8XWP - chains B and C of the 6 polymer chains in the assembly; structure by electron microscopy, 3.21 A resolution.

# Chain B
Name: Guanine nucleotide-binding protein G(I)/G(S)/G(T) subunit beta-1
Source organism: Homo sapiens
UniProtKB: P62873 (GBB1_HUMAN); numbering as in UniProt (aligned over 2-340)
Sequence (344 residues; each row starts with the number of its first residue; numbers below 1 keep their minus sign (Pro-3 is residue -3)):
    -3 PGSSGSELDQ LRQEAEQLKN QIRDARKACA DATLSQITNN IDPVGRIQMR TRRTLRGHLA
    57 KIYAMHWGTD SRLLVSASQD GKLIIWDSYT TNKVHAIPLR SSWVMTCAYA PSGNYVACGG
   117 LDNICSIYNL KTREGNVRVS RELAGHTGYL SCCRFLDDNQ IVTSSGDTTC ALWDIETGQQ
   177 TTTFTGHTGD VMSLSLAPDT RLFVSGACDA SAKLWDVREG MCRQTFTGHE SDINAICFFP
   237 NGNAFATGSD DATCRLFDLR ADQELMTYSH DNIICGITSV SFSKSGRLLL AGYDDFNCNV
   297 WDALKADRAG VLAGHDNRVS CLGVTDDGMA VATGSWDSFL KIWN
Unresolved in the structure: -3 to 2
Construct notes: expression tag (-3 to 1)
Disulfide bonds: Cys121-Cys149
UniProt features mapped onto this chain:
  - modified residue: Ser2 (N-acetylserine), His266 (Phosphohistidine)
  - natural variant: Leu30 (L30F: In MRD42; uncertain significance), Arg52 (R52G: In MRD42), Gly64 (G64V: In MRD42), Asp76 (D76E: In MRD42; D76G: In MRD42), Gly77 (G77S: In MRD42), Lys78 (K78R: In MRD42), Ile80 (I80N: In MRD42; I80T: In MRD42), His91 (H91R: In MRD42; uncertain significance), Ala92 (A92T: In MRD42), Pro94 (P94S: In MRD42), Leu95 (L95P: In MRD42), Arg96 (R96L: In MRD42), 5 further natural variant entries in UniProt

# Chain C
Name: Guanine nucleotide-binding protein G(I)/G(S)/G(O) subunit gamma-2
Source organism: Homo sapiens
UniProtKB: P59768 (GBG2_HUMAN); residue numbers follow UniProt; this construct covers 1-71
Sequence (71 residues; each row starts with the number of its first residue):
     1 MASNNTASIA QARKLVEQLK MEANIDRIKV SKAAADLMAY CEAHAKEDPL LTPVPASENP
    61 FREKKFFCAI L
Unresolved in the structure: 1-8, 62-71
UniProt features mapped onto this chain:
  - modified residue: Ala2 (N-acetylalanine), Cys68 (Cysteine methyl ester)
  - lipidation: Cys68 (S-geranylgeranyl cysteine)

# Interface between chain B and chain C
Contacting residue pairs (76; chain B residue first):
  Glu3(B) - Ile9(C)
  Leu4(B) - Ile9(C)  hydrophobic
  Leu7(B) - Ile9(C)  hydrophobic
  Glu10(B) - Val16(C)
  Ala11(B) - Val16(C)  hydrophobic
  Ala11(B) - Leu19(C)
  Leu14(B) - Val16(C)  hydrophobic
  Leu14(B) - Leu19(C)  hydrophobic
  Leu14(B) - Lys20(C)
  Lys15(B) - Leu19(C)
  Gln17(B) - Ala23(C)
  Ile18(B) - Leu19(C)
  Ile18(B) - Ala23(C)  hydrophobic
  Ile18(B) - Arg27(C)  hydrogen bond (backbone-side chain)
  Ala21(B) - Arg27(C)
  Arg22(B) - Arg27(C)
  Cys25(B) - Arg27(C)
  Cys25(B) - Lys29(C)
  Cys25(B) - Val30(C)  hydrogen bond (backbone-backbone)
  Ala26(B) - Val30(C)  hydrophobic
  Asp27(B) - Lys29(C)
  Asp27(B) - Ser31(C)  hydrogen bond
  Ala28(B) - Val30(C)
  Ala28(B) - Ser31(C)
  Leu30(B) - Ala34(C)  hydrophobic
  Ile33(B) - Ala34(C)  hydrophobic
  Ile33(B) - Met38(C)  hydrophobic
  Val40(B) - Leu51(C)  hydrophobic
  Ile43(B) - Leu51(C)
  Met45(B) - Leu50(C)  hydrophobic
  Arg48(B) - Phe61(C)
  Arg49(B) - Pro60(C)
  Arg49(B) - Phe61(C)  hydrogen bond (side chain-backbone)
  Ser84(B) - Phe61(C)
  Tyr85(B) - Pro60(C)
  Tyr85(B) - Phe61(C)  hydrophobic
  Cys218(B) - Gln18(C)  hydrogen bond
  Cys218(B) - Glu22(C)
  Arg219(B) - Glu22(C)
  Arg219(B) - Ile25(C)
  Gln220(B) - Glu22(C)
  Gln220(B) - Ile25(C)
  Thr221(B) - Glu22(C)  hydrogen bond (backbone-side chain)
  Phe235(B) - Leu37(C)  hydrophobic
  Phe235(B) - Tyr40(C)  hydrophobic
  Pro236(B) - Tyr40(C)
  Asn237(B) - Tyr40(C)
  Asp254(B) - Ala33(C)
  Arg256(B) - Arg27(C)
  Arg256(B) - Ile28(C)  hydrogen bond (backbone-backbone)
  Arg256(B) - Asp36(C)  salt bridge
  Ala257(B) - Ile28(C)
  Asp258(B) - Ile25(C)
  Asp258(B) - Arg27(C)
  Gln259(B) - Val30(C)
  Leu261(B) - Val30(C)  hydrophobic
  Ser279(B) - Asp48(C)  hydrogen bond
  Lys280(B) - Glu47(C)
  Ser281(B) - Tyr40(C)
  Ser281(B) - His44(C)
  Ser281(B) - Ala45(C)
  Ser281(B) - Asp48(C)  hydrogen bond
  Arg283(B) - Cys41(C)  hydrogen bond
  Arg283(B) - Leu51(C)
  Leu284(B) - Leu51(C)  hydrophobic
  Leu300(B) - Met38(C)  hydrophobic
  Leu300(B) - Cys41(C)  hydrophobic
  Gly324(B) - Pro49(C)
  Gly324(B) - Leu50(C)
  Met325(B) - Pro49(C)  hydrophobic
  Met325(B) - Leu50(C)
  Ala326(B) - Phe61(C)  hydrophobic
  Val327(B) - Leu50(C)  hydrophobic
  Ile338(B) - Phe61(C)  hydrophobic
  Asn340(B) - Leu50(C)
  Asn340(B) - Asn59(C)  hydrogen bond
Other interface residues (no listed pair), chain B (54 interface residues in all): Arg8, Ala240, Gly282, Asp323, Trp339
Other interface residues (no listed pair), chain C (35 interface residues in all): Gln11, Ala12, Arg13, Val54, Glu58

# In short
Chain B and chain C form an interface of 54 and 35 residues respectively; the contacts include 11 hydrogen
bonds and 1 salt bridge. Polar pairs include Arg256(B)-Asp36(C), Ile18(B)-Arg27(C) and Asp27(B)-Ser31(C).
Here chain B is Guanine nucleotide-binding protein G(I)/G(S)/G(T) subunit beta-1 and chain C is Guanine
nucleotide-binding protein G(I)/G(S)/G(O) subunit gamma-2, both from Homo sapiens. Entry 8XWP (Cryo-EM
structure of ET-1 bound ETBR-DNGI complex) was determined by electron microscopy, deposited together with 8XWQ
and 8ZRT.
